Entry 1K73 (X-ray diffraction, 3.01 A resolution); this record covers chains A and Z of the 30 polymer chains in the assembly.

Chain A:
Molecule: 23S RRNA
Organism: Haloarcula marismortui
Sequence (2922 nucleotides; each row starts with the number of its first residue):
     2 UUGGCUACUAUGCCAGCUGGUGGAUUGCUCGGCUCAGGCGCUGAUGAAGG
    52 ACGUGCCAAGCUGCGAUAAGCCAUGGGGAGCCGCACGGAGGCGAAGAACC
   102 AUGGAUUUCCGAAUGAGAAUCUCUCUAACAAUUGCUUCGCGCAAUGAGGA
   152 ACCCCGAGAACUGAAACAUCUCAGUAUCGGGAGGAACAGAAAACGCAAUG
   202 UGAUGUCGUUAGUAACCGCGAGUGAACGCGAUACAGCCCAAACCGAAGCC
   252 CUCACGGGCAAUGUGGUGUCAGGGCUACCUCUCAUCAGCCGACCGUCUCG
   302 ACGAAGUCUCUUGGAACAGAGCGUGAUACAGGGUGACAACCCCGUACUCG
   352 AGACCAGUACGACGUGCGGUAGUGCCAGAGUAGCGGGGGUUGGAUAUCCC
   402 UCGCGAAUAACGCAGGCAUCGACUGCGAAGGCUAAACACAACCUGAGACC
   452 GAUAGUGAACAAGUAGUGUGAACGAACGCUGCAAAGUACCCUCAGAAGGG
   502 AGGCGAAAUAGAGCAUGAAAUCAGUUGGCGAUCGAGCGACAGGGCAUACA
   552 AGGUCCCUCGACGAAUGACCGACGCGCGAGCGUCCAGUAAGACUCACGGG
   602 AAGCCGAUGUUCUGUCGUACGUUUUGAAAAACGAGCCAGGGAGUGUGUCU
   652 GCAUGGCAAGUCUAACCGGAGUAUCCGGGGAGGCACAGGGAAACCGACAU
   702 GGCCGCAGGGCUUUGCCCGAGGGCCGCCGUCUUCAAGGGCGGGGAGCCAU
   752 GUGGACACGACCCGAAUCCGGACGAUCUACGCAUGGACAAGAUGAAGCGU
   802 GCCGAAAGGCACGUGGAAGUCUGUUAGAGUUGGUGUCCUACAAUACCCUC
   852 UCGUGAUCUAUGUGUAGGGGUGAAAGGCCCAUCGAGUCCGGCAACAGCUG
   902 GUUCCAAUCGAAACAUGUCGAAGCAUGACCUCCGCCGAGGUAGUCUGUGA
   952 GGUAGAGCGACCGAUUGGUGUGUCCGCCUCCGAGAGGAGUCGGCACACCU
  1002 GUCAAACUCCAAACUUACAGACGCCGUUUGACGCGGGGAUUCCGGUGCGC
  1052 GGGGUAAGCCUGUGUACCAGGAGGGGAACAACCCAGAGAUAGGUUAAGGU
  1102 CCCCAAGUGUGGAUUAAGUGUAAUCCUCUGAAGGUGGUCUCGAGCCCUAG
  1152 ACAGCCGGGAGGUGAGCUUAGAAGCAGCUACCCUCUAAGAAAAGCGUAAC
  1202 AGCUUACCGGCCGAGGUUUGAGGCGCCCAAAAUGAUCGGGACUCAAAUCC
  1252 ACCACCGAGACCUGUCCGUACCACUCAUACUGGUAAUCGAGUAGAUUGGC
  1302 GCUCUAAUUGGAUGGAAGUAGGGGUGAAAACUCCUAUGGACCGAUUAGUG
  1352 ACGAAAAUCCUGGCCAUAGUAGCAGCGAUAGUCGGGUGAGAACCCCGACG
  1402 GCCUAAUGGAUAAGGGUUCCUCAGCACUGCUGAUCAGCUGAGGGUUAGCC
  1452 GGUCCUAAGUCAUACCGCAACUCGACUAUGACGAAAUGGGAAACGGGUUA
  1502 AUAUUCCCGUGCCACUAUGCAGUGAAAGUUGACGCCCUGGGGUCGAUCAC
  1552 GCUGGGCAUUCGCCCAGUCGAACCGUCCAACUCCGUGGAAGCCGUAAUGG
  1602 CAGGAAGCGGACGAACGGCGGCAUAGGGAAACGUGAUUCAACCUGGGGCC
  1652 CAUGAAAAGACGAGCAUAGUGUCCGUACCGAGAACCGACACAGGUGUCCA
  1702 UGGCGGCGAAAGCCAAGGCCUGUCGGGAGCAACCAACGUUAGGGAAUUCG
  1752 GCAAGUUAGUCCCGUACCUUCGGAAGAAGGGAUGCCUGCUCCGGAACGGA
  1802 GCAGGUCGCAGUGACUCGGAAGCUCGGACUGUCUAGUAACAACAUAGGUG
  1852 ACCGCAAAUCCGCAAGGACUCGUACGGUCACUGAAUCCUGCCCAGUGCAG
  1902 GUAUCUGAACACCUCGUACAAGAGGACGAAGGACCUGUCAACGGCGGGGG
  1952 UAACUAUGACCCUCUUAAGGUAGCGUAGUACCUUGCCGCAUCAGUAGCGG
  2002 CUUGCAUGAAUGGAUUAACCAGAGCUUCACUGUCCCAACGUUGGGCCCGG
  2052 UGAACUGUACAUUCCAGUGCGGAGUCUGGAGACACCCAGGGGGAAGCGAA
  2102 GACCCUAUGGAGCUUUACUGCAGGCUGUCGCUGAGACGUGGUCGCCGAUG
  2152 UGCAGCAUAGGUAGGAGACACUACACAGGUACCCGCGCUAGCGGGCCACC
  2202 GAGUCAACAGUGAAAUACUACCCGUCGGUGACUGCGACUCUCACUCCGGG
  2252 AGGAGGACACCGAUAGCCGGGCAGUUUGACUGGGGCGGUACGCGCUCGAA
  2302 AAGAUAUCGAGCGCGCCCUAUGGCUAUCUCAGCCGGGACAGAGACCCGGC
  2352 GAAGAGUGCAAGAGCAAAAGAUAGCUUGACAGUGUUCUUCCCAACGAGGA
  2402 ACGCUGACGCGAAAGCGUGGUCUAGCGAACCAAUUAGCCUGCUUGAUGCG
  2452 GGCAAUUGAUGACAGAAAAGCUACCCUAGGGAUAACAGAGUCGUCACUCG
  2502 CAAGAGCACAUAUCGACCGAGUGGCUUGCUACCUCGAUGUCGGUUCCCUC
  2552 CAUCCUGCCCGUGCAGAAGCGGGCAAGGGUGAGGUUGUUCGCCUAUUAAA
  2602 GGAGGUCGUGAGCUGGGUUUAGACCGUCGUGAGACAGGUCGGCUGCUAUC
  2652 UACUGGGUGUGUAAUGGUGUCUGACAAGAACGACCGUAUAGUACGAGAGG
  2702 AACUACGGUUGGUGGCCACUGGUGUACCGGUUGUUCGAGAGAGCACGUGC
  2752 CGGGUAGCCACGCCACACGGGGUAAGAGCUGAACGCAUCUAAGCUCGAAA
  2802 CCCACUUGGAAAAGAGACACCGCCGAGGUCCCGCGUACAAGACGCGGUCG
  2852 AUAGACUCGGGGUGUGCGCGUCGAGGUAACGAGACGUUAAGCCCACGAGC
  2902 ACUAACAGACCAAAGCCAUCAU
Disordered / not traced: 2-9, 126-127, 715, 971-998, 1560, 1952-1963, 2137-2236, 2339-2343, 2665-2666, 2915-2923
Construct notes: conflict C560 (U3155 in 3377779)
Bound ions: Mg2+ site 1 near G28 (its only coordinating residue here); Na+ site 1: C40, G41, C443; Na+ site 2: G56, A59, G61; Na+ site 3 near U108 (its only coordinating residue here); Mg2+ site 2 near U115 (its only coordinating residue here); Na+ site 4: C141, G142; Na+ site 5 near U146 (its only coordinating residue here); Mg2+ site 3: C162, U2276; K+ site 1: C162, U163, U172; Mg2+ site 4: A165, A167, C168; Na+ site 6: A165, A166, A167; Mg2+ site 5: A166, G219; 64 more Na+ sites not listed; 97 more Mg2+ sites not listed; 1 more K+ sites not listed
Small-molecule neighbours: anisomycin (ANM): G2102, G2482, A2486, C2487, A2488, U2535, A2538, U2539, G2540, U2541, U2620

Chain Z:
Name: Ribosomal protein L32E
Organism: Haloarcula marismortui
UniProtKB: P12736 (RL32_HALMA); residue numbers follow UniProt; this construct covers 1-240
Amino-acid sequence (240 residues; row label = number of the first residue in the row):
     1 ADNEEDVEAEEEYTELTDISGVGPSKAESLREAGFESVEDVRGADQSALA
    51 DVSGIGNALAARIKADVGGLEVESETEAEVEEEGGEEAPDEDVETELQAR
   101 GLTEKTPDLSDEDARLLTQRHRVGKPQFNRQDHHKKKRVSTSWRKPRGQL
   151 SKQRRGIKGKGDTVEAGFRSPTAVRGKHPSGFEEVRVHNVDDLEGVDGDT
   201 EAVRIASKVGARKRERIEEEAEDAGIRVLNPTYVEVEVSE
Disordered / not traced: 1-94, 237-240
Bound ions: Mg2+: His133, Lys136, Val139

Chain A / chain Z interface:
Residue-residue contacts (173):
  G320(A) - Arg212(Z)  hydrogen bond to the sugar
  A521(A) - Lys137(Z)  salt bridge to the phosphate
  U522(A) - Lys137(Z)  salt bridge to the phosphate
  G537(A) - Lys135(Z)  hydrogen bond to the sugar
  G537(A) - Lys160(Z)  sugar contact
  C538(A) - His134(Z)  salt bridge to the phosphate
  C538(A) - Lys135(Z)  salt bridge to the phosphate
  G539(A) - His134(Z)  hydrogen bond to the phosphate
  G539(A) - Gly159(Z)  hydrogen bond to the base
  A540(A) - Gln127(Z)  hydrogen bond to the phosphate
  A540(A) - Gly159(Z)  sugar contact
  A540(A) - Gly161(Z)  sugar contact
  C541(A) - Pro126(Z)  phosphate contact
  C541(A) - Gln127(Z)  hydrogen bond to the phosphate
  A551(A) - Tyr233(Z)  phosphate contact
  A552(A) - Arg204(Z)  hydrogen bond to the phosphate
  A552(A) - Leu229(Z)  sugar contact
  A552(A) - Asn230(Z)  sugar contact
  A552(A) - Pro231(Z)  phosphate contact
  A552(A) - Tyr233(Z)  hydrogen bond to the phosphate
  G553(A) - His178(Z)  salt bridge to the phosphate
  G553(A) - Pro179(Z)  sugar contact
  G553(A) - Arg204(Z)  salt bridge to the phosphate
  G554(A) - His178(Z)  salt bridge to the phosphate
  G554(A) - Ser180(Z)  phosphate contact
  G554(A) - Arg227(Z)  salt bridge to the phosphate
  U555(A) - His121(Z)  phosphate contact
  C556(A) - His121(Z)  salt bridge to the phosphate
  C594(A) - Arg122(Z)  hydrogen bond to the sugar
  U595(A) - Thr118(Z)  phosphate contact
  U595(A) - Arg122(Z)  salt bridge to the phosphate
  C617(A) - Lys158(Z)  hydrogen bond to the sugar
  C617(A) - Gly159(Z)  base contact
  G618(A) - Lys158(Z)  sugar contact
  G618(A) - Lys160(Z)  hydrogen bond to the sugar
  A620(A) - Asp132(Z)  hydrogen bond to the sugar
  A620(A) - Lys135(Z)  hydrogen bond to the sugar
  A620(A) - Lys152(Z)  phosphate contact
  A620(A) - Lys160(Z)  salt bridge to the phosphate
  C621(A) - Gln131(Z)  hydrogen bond to the phosphate
  C621(A) - Asp132(Z)  sugar contact
  C621(A) - Ser151(Z)  phosphate contact
  C621(A) - Lys152(Z)  salt bridge to the phosphate
  G622(A) - Gln131(Z)  hydrogen bond to the phosphate
  G622(A) - Arg147(Z)  phosphate contact
  G622(A) - Gly148(Z)  hydrogen bond to the phosphate
  G622(A) - Ser151(Z)  phosphate contact
  U623(A) - Gly148(Z)  phosphate contact
  U623(A) - Gln149(Z)  hydrogen bond to the phosphate
  U623(A) - Leu150(Z)  base contact
  U624(A) - Leu150(Z)  base contact
  U625(A) - Leu150(Z)  base contact
  A628(A) - Leu150(Z)  sugar contact
  A629(A) - Lys152(Z)  salt bridge to the phosphate
  C637(A) - Lys136(Z)  salt bridge to the phosphate
  C637(A) - Arg138(Z)  salt bridge to the phosphate
  C638(A) - Lys136(Z)  phosphate contact
  C638(A) - Lys137(Z)  hydrogen bond to the phosphate
  C638(A) - Arg138(Z)  salt bridge to the phosphate
  A639(A) - Arg138(Z)  phosphate contact
  C905(A) - Arg144(Z)  salt bridge to the phosphate
  C906(A) - Trp143(Z)  phosphate contact
  C906(A) - Arg144(Z)  phosphate contact
  C906(A) - Lys145(Z)  hydrogen bond to the phosphate
  C906(A) - Arg147(Z)  salt bridge to the phosphate
  A907(A) - Trp143(Z)  hydrogen bond to the phosphate
  A907(A) - Lys145(Z)  phosphate contact
  A907(A) - Val164(Z)  sugar contact
  A908(A) - Glu165(Z)  phosphate contact
  A908(A) - Ala166(Z)  hydrogen bond to the phosphate
  G1071(A) - Gln149(Z)  phosphate contact
  G1071(A) - Arg154(Z)  sugar contact
  G1072(A) - Arg154(Z)  salt bridge to the phosphate
  G1072(A) - Arg155(Z)  phosphate contact
  A1073(A) - Arg155(Z)  sugar contact
  A1073(A) - Gly156(Z)  hydrogen bond to the sugar
  A1073(A) - Ile157(Z)  phosphate contact
  G1074(A) - Ile157(Z)  phosphate contact
  G1074(A) - Lys158(Z)  hydrogen bond to the phosphate
  G1075(A) - Lys158(Z)  salt bridge to the phosphate
  G1089(A) - Glu165(Z)  hydrogen bond to the sugar
  G1089(A) - Gly167(Z)  hydrogen bond to the base
  A1090(A) - Gly167(Z)  sugar contact
  A1090(A) - Phe168(Z)  sugar contact
  U1091(A) - Val123(Z)  sugar contact
  G1260(A) - Lys158(Z)  base contact
  U1266(A) - Arg115(Z)  hydrogen bond to the phosphate
  U1266(A) - Gln119(Z)  hydrogen bond to the sugar
  C1267(A) - Glu112(Z)  phosphate contact
  C1267(A) - Arg115(Z)  salt bridge to the phosphate
  C1267(A) - Leu116(Z)  sugar contact
  C1267(A) - Gln119(Z)  sugar contact
  C1267(A) - Pro171(Z)  sugar contact
  C1268(A) - Ala166(Z)  hydrogen bond to the sugar
  C1268(A) - Gly167(Z)  base contact
  C1268(A) - Arg169(Z)  sugar contact
  C1268(A) - Ser170(Z)  sugar contact
  C1268(A) - Pro171(Z)  phosphate contact
  C1268(A) - Thr172(Z)  hydrogen bond to the phosphate
  C1268(A) - Arg175(Z)  hydrogen bond to the phosphate
  G1269(A) - Ala166(Z)  sugar contact
  G1269(A) - Arg175(Z)  salt bridge to the phosphate
  U1293(A) - Gln149(Z)  hydrogen bond to the sugar
  U1293(A) - Arg154(Z)  sugar contact
  A1294(A) - Gln149(Z)  phosphate contact
  G1311(A) - His188(Z)  sugar contact
  G1311(A) - Asn189(Z)  phosphate contact
  G1311(A) - Lys208(Z)  base contact
  G1312(A) - His188(Z)  sugar contact
  G1312(A) - Asn189(Z)  phosphate contact
  G1312(A) - Lys208(Z)  hydrogen bond to the sugar
  G1312(A) - Val209(Z)  hydrogen bond to the sugar
  G1312(A) - Lys213(Z)  salt bridge to the phosphate
  A1313(A) - Lys208(Z)  sugar contact
  A1313(A) - Val209(Z)  phosphate contact
  A1313(A) - Gly210(Z)  hydrogen bond to the phosphate
  A1313(A) - Lys213(Z)  salt bridge to the phosphate
  U1314(A) - Gly210(Z)  phosphate contact
  G1315(A) - Gly210(Z)  sugar contact
  G1315(A) - Ala211(Z)  hydrogen bond to the phosphate
  G1315(A) - Arg212(Z)  hydrogen bond to the base
  G1315(A) - Glu215(Z)  hydrogen bond to the base
  G1316(A) - Gly210(Z)  phosphate contact
  G1316(A) - Ala211(Z)  hydrogen bond to the phosphate
  A1317(A) - Lys208(Z)  phosphate contact
  A1318(A) - Lys208(Z)  phosphate contact
  G1324(A) - Arg204(Z)  base contact
  G1325(A) - Pro179(Z)  sugar contact
  U1326(A) - Arg120(Z)  phosphate contact
  U1326(A) - Gly176(Z)  phosphate contact
  U1326(A) - Lys177(Z)  sugar contact
  G1327(A) - Arg120(Z)  salt bridge to the phosphate
  G1327(A) - Lys125(Z)  hydrogen bond to the base
  G1327(A) - Arg169(Z)  hydrogen bond to the phosphate
  G1327(A) - Ser170(Z)  phosphate contact
  G1327(A) - Arg175(Z)  phosphate contact
  G1327(A) - Gly176(Z)  hydrogen bond to the phosphate
  A1328(A) - Lys125(Z)  phosphate contact
  A1328(A) - Phe128(Z)  sugar contact
  A1328(A) - Val164(Z)  sugar contact
  A1328(A) - Glu165(Z)  base contact
  A1328(A) - Ala166(Z)  base contact
  A1328(A) - Phe168(Z)  sugar contact
  A1328(A) - Arg169(Z)  salt bridge to the phosphate
  A1328(A) - Ser170(Z)  hydrogen bond to the phosphate
  A1328(A) - Arg175(Z)  salt bridge to the phosphate
  A1329(A) - Lys125(Z)  salt bridge to the phosphate
  A1329(A) - Phe128(Z)  phosphate contact
  A1329(A) - Trp143(Z)  phosphate contact
  A1329(A) - Val164(Z)  sugar contact
  A1329(A) - Arg169(Z)  base contact
  A1330(A) - Ser142(Z)  sugar contact
  A1330(A) - Trp143(Z)  hydrogen bond to the phosphate
  A1331(A) - Ser142(Z)  hydrogen bond to the phosphate
  A1331(A) - Arg144(Z)  salt bridge to the phosphate
  U1333(A) - Arg186(Z)  hydrogen bond to the phosphate
  U1333(A) - Arg204(Z)  sugar contact
  C1334(A) - Arg186(Z)  salt bridge to the phosphate
  C1334(A) - Arg204(Z)  hydrogen bond to the sugar
  C1334(A) - Ile205(Z)  sugar contact
  C1334(A) - Ala206(Z)  phosphate contact
  C1334(A) - Ser207(Z)  hydrogen bond to the phosphate
  C1334(A) - Asn230(Z)  hydrogen bond to the phosphate
  C1335(A) - Ser207(Z)  phosphate contact
  C1335(A) - Asn230(Z)  hydrogen bond to the phosphate
  C1343(A) - Lys208(Z)  hydrogen bond to the sugar
  G1344(A) - Lys208(Z)  sugar contact
  A1356(A) - Arg130(Z)  salt bridge to the phosphate
  A1356(A) - Asp132(Z)  base contact
  A1356(A) - Lys136(Z)  base contact
  A1356(A) - Arg138(Z)  hydrogen bond to the base
  A1356(A) - Val139(Z)  base contact
  U2059(A) - Lys136(Z)  hydrogen bond to the sugar
Other interface residues (no listed pair), chain A (74 interface residues in all): C596, G1290, A2060
Other interface residues (no listed pair), chain Z (78 interface residues in all): Asp162, Val174, Arg214, Arg216

Summary:
Chain A and chain Z form an interface of 74 and 78 residues respectively; the contacts include 52 hydrogen
bonds and 31 salt bridges. Among the polar pairs are G539(A)-Gly159(Z), G1089(A)-Gly167(Z) and
G1315(A)-Arg212(Z). Chain A binds anisomycin. C40(A), G41(A) and C443(A) coordinate Na+ site 1.
Chain A is 23S RRNA and chain Z is Ribosomal protein L32E, both from Haloarcula marismortui; the structure,
Co-crystal Structure of Anisomycin Bound to the 50S Ribosomal Subunit, was determined by X-ray diffraction
(same publication as 1KC8, 1N8R and 1NJI).
